PDB entry 8UKQ | X-ray diffraction, 3.50 A resolution | chains T and A of the 13 polymer chains in the assembly

# Chain T
Molecule: tsDNA with FapydG lesion
Organism: synthetic construct
Sequence (29 nucleotides; each row starts with the number of its first residue):
     1 CCTTCTCTCT CTCGCTGAXC CTCTCGATG
Disordered / not traced: 1-4, 29
Modified residues: WVQ (N-[(5E)-2-amino-5-(formylimino)-6-oxo-5,6-dihydropyrimidin-4-yl]-2-deoxy-5-O-phosphono-beta-D-erythro-pentofuranosylamine) at position 19

# Chain A
Name: DNA-directed RNA polymerase II subunit RPB1
Organism: Saccharomyces cerevisiae S288C
Notes: EC 2.7.7.6
UniProtKB: P04050 (RPB1_YEAST); residue numbers follow UniProt; this construct covers 1-1733
Sequence (1733 residues; each row starts with the number of its first residue):
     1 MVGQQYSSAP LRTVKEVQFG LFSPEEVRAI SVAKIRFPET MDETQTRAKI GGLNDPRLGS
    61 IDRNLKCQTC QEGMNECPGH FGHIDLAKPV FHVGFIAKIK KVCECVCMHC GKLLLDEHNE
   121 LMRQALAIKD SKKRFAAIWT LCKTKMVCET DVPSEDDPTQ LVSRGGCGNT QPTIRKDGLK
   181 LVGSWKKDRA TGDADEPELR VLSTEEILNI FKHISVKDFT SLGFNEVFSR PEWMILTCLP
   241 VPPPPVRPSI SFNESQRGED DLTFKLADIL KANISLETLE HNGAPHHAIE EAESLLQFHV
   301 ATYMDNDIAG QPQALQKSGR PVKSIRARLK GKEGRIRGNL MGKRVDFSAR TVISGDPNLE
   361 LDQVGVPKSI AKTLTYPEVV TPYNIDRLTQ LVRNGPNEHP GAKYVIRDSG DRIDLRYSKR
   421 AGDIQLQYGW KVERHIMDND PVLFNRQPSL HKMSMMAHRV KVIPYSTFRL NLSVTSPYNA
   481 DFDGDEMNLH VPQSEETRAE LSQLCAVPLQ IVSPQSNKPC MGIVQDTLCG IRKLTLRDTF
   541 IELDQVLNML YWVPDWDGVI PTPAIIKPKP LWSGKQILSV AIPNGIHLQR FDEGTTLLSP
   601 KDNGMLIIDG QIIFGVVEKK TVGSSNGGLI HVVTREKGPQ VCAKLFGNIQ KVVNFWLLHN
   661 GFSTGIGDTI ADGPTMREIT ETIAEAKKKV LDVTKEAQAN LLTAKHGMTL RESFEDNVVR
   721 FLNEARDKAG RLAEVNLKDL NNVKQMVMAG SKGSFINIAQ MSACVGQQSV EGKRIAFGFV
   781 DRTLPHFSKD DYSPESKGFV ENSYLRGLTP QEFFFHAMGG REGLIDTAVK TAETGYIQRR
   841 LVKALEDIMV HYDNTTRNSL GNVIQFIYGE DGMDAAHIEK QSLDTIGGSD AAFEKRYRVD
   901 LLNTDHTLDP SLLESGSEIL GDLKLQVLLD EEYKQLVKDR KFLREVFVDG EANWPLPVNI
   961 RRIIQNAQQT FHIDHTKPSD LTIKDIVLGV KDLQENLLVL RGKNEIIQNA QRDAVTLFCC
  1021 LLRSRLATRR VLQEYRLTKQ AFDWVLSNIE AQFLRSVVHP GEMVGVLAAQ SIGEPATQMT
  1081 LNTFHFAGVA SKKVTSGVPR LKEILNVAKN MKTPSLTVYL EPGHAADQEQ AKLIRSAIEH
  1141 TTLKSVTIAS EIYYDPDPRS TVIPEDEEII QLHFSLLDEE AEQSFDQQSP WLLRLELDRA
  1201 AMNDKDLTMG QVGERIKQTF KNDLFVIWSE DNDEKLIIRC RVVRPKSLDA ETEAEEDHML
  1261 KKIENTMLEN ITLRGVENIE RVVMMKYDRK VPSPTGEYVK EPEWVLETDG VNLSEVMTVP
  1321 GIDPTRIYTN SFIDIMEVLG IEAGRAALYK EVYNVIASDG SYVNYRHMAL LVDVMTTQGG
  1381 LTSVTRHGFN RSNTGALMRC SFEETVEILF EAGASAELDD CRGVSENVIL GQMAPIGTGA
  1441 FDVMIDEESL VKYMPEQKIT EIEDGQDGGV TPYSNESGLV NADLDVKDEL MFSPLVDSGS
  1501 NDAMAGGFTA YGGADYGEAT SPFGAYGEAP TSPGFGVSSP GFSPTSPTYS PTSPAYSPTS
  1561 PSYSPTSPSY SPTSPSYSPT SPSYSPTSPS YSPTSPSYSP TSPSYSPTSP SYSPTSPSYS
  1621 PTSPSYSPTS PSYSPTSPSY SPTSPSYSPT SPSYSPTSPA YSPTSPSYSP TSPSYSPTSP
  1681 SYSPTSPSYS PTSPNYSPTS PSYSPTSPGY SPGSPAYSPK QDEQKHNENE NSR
Disordered / not traced: 1-2, 154-160, 187-198, 250-256, 1082-1091, 1177-1187, 1244-1256, 1447-1733
Swiss-Prot annotation at these positions:
  - region: Pro248 to Asp260 (Lid loop), Asn306 to Lys323 (Rudder loop), Pro810 to Glu822 (Bridging helix)
  - binding site (Zn(2+)): Cys67, Cys70, Cys77, His80, Cys107, Cys110, Cys148, Cys167
  - binding site (Mg(2+)): Asp481, Asp483, Asp485
  - modified residue: Thr1471 (Phosphothreonine)
  - cross-link (Glycyl lysine isopeptide (Lys-Gly)): Lys695 (interchain with G-Cter in ubiquitin), Lys1246 (interchain with G-Cter in ubiquitin), Lys1350 (interchain with G-Cter in ubiquitin)
  - natural variant: Ser1653 to Pro1659 (deletion: In strain: A364A)
  - mutagenesis: Lys1246 (K1246R: Impairs ubiquitination during transcription stress)
Bound ions: Zn2+ site 1: Cys67, Cys70, Cys77; Zn2+ site 2: Cys107, His109, Cys110, Cys167; Mg2+: Asp483, Asp485

# Chain T / chain A interface
Pairs across the interface (23):
  DT16(T) - Arg1386(A)  hydrogen bond to the base
  DG17(T) - Arg326(A)  salt bridge to the phosphate
  DG17(T) - Lys330(A)  phosphate contact
  DG17(T) - Arg1386(A)  salt bridge to the phosphate
  DG17(T) - Glu1403(A)  phosphate contact
  DG17(T) - Glu1404(A)  phosphate contact
  DG17(T) - Glu1407(A)  phosphate contact
  DA18(T) - Lys330(A)  salt bridge to the phosphate
  DA18(T) - Arg337(A)  salt bridge to the phosphate
  DA18(T) - Tyr836(A)  sugar contact
  DA18(T) - Glu1403(A)  phosphate contact
  WVQ_19(T) - Lys332(A)  phosphate contact
  WVQ_19(T) - Arg337(A)  salt bridge to the phosphate
  WVQ_19(T) - Ala828(A)  base contact
  WVQ_19(T) - Thr831(A)  base contact
  WVQ_19(T) - Ala832(A)  sugar contact
  WVQ_19(T) - Gly835(A)  sugar contact
  WVQ_19(T) - Tyr836(A)  sugar contact
  DC20(T) - Lys332(A)  salt bridge to the phosphate
  DC20(T) - Arg337(A)  salt bridge to the phosphate
  DC21(T) - Gln447(A)  hydrogen bond to the sugar
  DT22(T) - Arg344(A)  salt bridge to the phosphate
  DT22(T) - Arg350(A)  hydrogen bond to the sugar
Also at the interface, not in a pair above, chain A (18 interface residues in all): Pro448, Phe1402

# In short
Chain T and chain A form an interface of 7 and 18 residues respectively; the contacts include 3 hydrogen bonds
and 8 salt bridges. Polar pairs include DT16(T)-Arg1386(A), DC21(T)-Gln447(A) and DT22(T)-Arg350(A).
Chain T is tsDNA with FapydG lesion (synthetic construct) and chain A is DNA-directed RNA polymerase II
subunit RPB1 (Saccharomyces cerevisiae S288C); the structure, RNA polymerase II elongation complex with
Fapy-dG lesion in apo state, was determined by X-ray diffraction, deposited together with 8UKR, 8UKS, 8UKT and
8UKU.
